4IQ4 - chains B and E of the 6 polymer chains in the assembly; structure by X-ray diffraction, 3.50 A resolution.

[Chain B (and E)]
Name: Non-haem bromoperoxidase BPO-A2, Matrix protein 1
Source organism: Streptomyces aureofaciens
Notes: EC 1.11.1.-; chain E of this document is another copy of the same molecule, construct and numbering; everything in this record applies to it too
UniProt: chimeric construct of P29715, P03485: residues 0-277 from P29715 (BPOA2_STRAU) positions 1-278 (UniProt number = residue number + 1); residues 286-447 from P03485 positions 3-164 (UniProt number = residue number - 283)
Sequence (456 residues; each row starts with the number of its first residue; numbering starts at 0):
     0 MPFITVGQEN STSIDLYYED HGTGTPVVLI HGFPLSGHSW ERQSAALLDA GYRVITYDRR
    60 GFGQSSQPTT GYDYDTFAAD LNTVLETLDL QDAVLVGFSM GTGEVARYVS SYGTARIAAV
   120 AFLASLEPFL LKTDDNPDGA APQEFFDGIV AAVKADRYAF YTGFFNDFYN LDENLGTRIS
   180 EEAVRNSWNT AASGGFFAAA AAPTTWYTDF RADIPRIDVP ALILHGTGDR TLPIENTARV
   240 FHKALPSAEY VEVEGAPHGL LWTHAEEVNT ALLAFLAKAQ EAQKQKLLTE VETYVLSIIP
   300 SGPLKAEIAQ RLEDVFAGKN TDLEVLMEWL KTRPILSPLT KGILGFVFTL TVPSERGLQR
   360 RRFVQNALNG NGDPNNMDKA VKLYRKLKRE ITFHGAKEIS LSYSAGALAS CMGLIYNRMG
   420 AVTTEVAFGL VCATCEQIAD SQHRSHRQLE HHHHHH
Disordered / not traced: 0, 441-455
Sequence notes: engineered mutation Thr-24 (Gln25 in P29715), Ala-118 (Lys119 in P29715); linker (278-285); expression tag (448-455)

[Interface between chain B and chain E]
Contacting residue pairs (15):
  Pro-337(B) with Pro-214(E), hydrophobic
  Leu-338(B) with Arg-215(E)
  Asn-365(B) with Ala-211(E)
  Gly-369(B) with Ser-109(E), hydrogen bond (backbone-side chain); Asp-212(E)
  Asn-370(B) with Arg-106(E); Asp-208(E), hydrogen bond (side chain-backbone); Ala-211(E); Asp-212(E)
  Gly-371(B) with Asp-74(E); Arg-106(E)
  Asp-372(B) with Asp-74(E), hydrogen bond (backbone-side chain)
  Asn-375(B) with Asp-74(E)
  Met-376(B) with Tyr-111(E), hydrophobic
  Lys-378(B) with Asn-81(E)
Other interface residues (no listed pair), chain B (13 interface residues in all): Arg-361, Asn-368, Gly-405
Other interface residues (no listed pair), chain E (14 interface residues in all): Asp-72, Glu-85, Ser-110, Arg-210

[In short]
Chain B and chain E form an interface of 13 and 14 residues respectively, with 3 hydrogen bonds. Polar
contacts include Gly-369(B)/Ser-109(E), Asn-370(B)/Asp-208(E) and Asp-372(B)/Asp-74(E).
Chain B and chain E are both Non-haem bromoperoxidase BPO-A2, Matrix protein 1 (Streptomyces aureofaciens);
the structure, Structure of a 16 nm protein cage designed by fusing symmetric oligomeric domains, triple
mutant, P21212 ..., was determined by X-ray diffraction, deposited together with 4ITV and 4IVJ.
